PDB entry 7X83 | electron microscopy, 3.40 A resolution | chains B and A of the 3 polymer chains in the assembly

[Chain B (and A)]
Name: Transmembrane protein 106B
Source organism: Homo sapiens
Notes: chain A of this document is another copy of the same molecule, construct and numbering; everything in this record applies to it too
Reference sequence: Q9NUM4 (T106B_HUMAN); numbering as in UniProt (aligned over 1-274)
Sequence (274 residues; numbered 1 to 274; the number before each row is that of its first residue):
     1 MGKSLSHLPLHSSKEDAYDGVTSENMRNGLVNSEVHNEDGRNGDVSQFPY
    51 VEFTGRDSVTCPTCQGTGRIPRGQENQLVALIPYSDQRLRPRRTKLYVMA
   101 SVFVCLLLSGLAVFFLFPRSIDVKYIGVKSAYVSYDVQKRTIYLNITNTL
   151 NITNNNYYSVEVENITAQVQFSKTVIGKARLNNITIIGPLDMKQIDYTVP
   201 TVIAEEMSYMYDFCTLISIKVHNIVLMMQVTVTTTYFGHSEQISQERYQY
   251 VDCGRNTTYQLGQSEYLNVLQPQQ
Not modelled in the structure: 1-119, 255-274
Disulfides: C214-C253
Swiss-Prot annotation at these positions:
  - modified residue: S33 (Phosphoserine)
  - lipidation: G2 (N-myristoyl glycine)
  - glycosylation (N-linked (GlcNAc...) asparagine): N145, N151, N164, N183, N256
  - natural variant: D252 (D252N: In HLD16)
  - mutagenesis: M210 to F213 (Highly decreased number of infected cells by SARS-CoV-2. No effect on infection with HCoV-229E), M210 (M210A: Decreased number of infected cells by SARS-CoV-2. No effect on infection with HCoV-229E), F213 (F213A: Decreased number of infected cells by SARS-CoV-2. No effect on infection with HCoV-229E)
From the paper describing this entry:
  - contacts within the chain: K129-D136
  - post-translational modification sites: N145, N151, N164, N183
  - conformationally variable residues: T174 to I186

[Chain B / chain A interface]
Residue-residue contacts - 296 pairs, chain B then chain A:
  S120(B) - S120(A)  hydrogen bond (backbone-backbone)
  I121(B) - S120(A)
  I121(B) - I121(A)
  D122(B) - I121(A)  hydrogen bond (backbone-backbone)
  D122(B) - D122(A)
  D122(B) - V123(A)  hydrogen bond (backbone-backbone)
  V123(B) - V123(A)
  K124(B) - V123(A)  hydrogen bond (backbone-backbone)
  K124(B) - K124(A)
  K124(B) - Y125(A)  hydrogen bond (backbone-backbone)
  Y125(B) - Y125(A)
  I126(B) - Y125(A)  hydrogen bond (backbone-backbone)
  I126(B) - I126(A)
  I126(B) - G127(A)  hydrogen bond (backbone-backbone)
  G127(B) - G127(A)
  V128(B) - I126(A)
  V128(B) - G127(A)
  V128(B) - V128(A)  hydrogen bond (backbone-backbone)
  V128(B) - K129(A)  hydrogen bond (backbone-backbone)
  K129(B) - K129(A)
  S130(B) - K129(A)  hydrogen bond (backbone-backbone)
  S130(B) - S130(A)
  S130(B) - A131(A)  hydrogen bond (backbone-backbone)
  A131(B) - A131(A)
  A131(B) - Y132(A)
  Y132(B) - A131(A)
  Y132(B) - Y132(A)  hydrogen bond (backbone-backbone)
  V133(B) - Y132(A)  hydrogen bond (backbone-backbone)
  V133(B) - V133(A)
  V133(B) - S134(A)  hydrogen bond (backbone-backbone)
  S134(B) - S134(A)
  Y135(B) - S134(A)  hydrogen bond (backbone-backbone)
  Y135(B) - Y135(A)
  Y135(B) - D136(A)  hydrogen bond (backbone-backbone)
  D136(B) - D136(A)
  V137(B) - D136(A)  hydrogen bond (backbone-backbone)
  V137(B) - V137(A)
  V137(B) - Q138(A)  hydrogen bond (backbone-backbone)
  Q138(B) - D136(A)  hydrogen bond
  Q138(B) - Q138(A)  hydrogen bond
  K139(B) - Q138(A)  hydrogen bond (backbone-backbone)
  K139(B) - K139(A)  hydrogen bond (backbone-backbone)
  R140(B) - K139(A)  hydrogen bond (backbone-backbone)
  R140(B) - R140(A)  hydrogen bond (backbone-backbone)
  T141(B) - R140(A)
  T141(B) - T141(A)  hydrogen bond (backbone-side chain)
  T141(B) - I142(A)  hydrogen bond (backbone-backbone)
  I142(B) - I142(A)
  Y143(B) - I142(A)  hydrogen bond (backbone-backbone)
  Y143(B) - Y143(A)
  Y143(B) - L144(A)  hydrogen bond (backbone-backbone)
  L144(B) - L144(A)  hydrophobic
  N145(B) - L144(A)  hydrogen bond (backbone-backbone)
  N145(B) - N145(A)  hydrogen bond (backbone-side chain)
  I146(B) - I146(A)
  I146(B) - T147(A)  hydrogen bond (backbone-backbone)
  T147(B) - T147(A)
  N148(B) - T147(A)  hydrogen bond (backbone-backbone)
  N148(B) - N148(A)  hydrogen bond
  N148(B) - T149(A)  hydrogen bond (backbone-backbone)
  T149(B) - T149(A)
  L150(B) - T149(A)  hydrogen bond (backbone-backbone)
  L150(B) - L150(A)
  L150(B) - N151(A)  hydrogen bond (backbone-backbone)
  N151(B) - N151(A)
  I152(B) - N151(A)  hydrogen bond (backbone-backbone)
  I152(B) - I152(A)
  I152(B) - T153(A)
  T153(B) - T153(A)
  N154(B) - Y132(A)  hydrogen bond
  N154(B) - T153(A)  hydrogen bond (backbone-backbone)
  N154(B) - N154(A)
  N154(B) - N155(A)  hydrogen bond (backbone-backbone)
  N155(B) - T153(A)
  N155(B) - N155(A)  hydrogen bond
  N156(B) - N155(A)  hydrogen bond (backbone-backbone)
  N156(B) - N156(A)  hydrogen bond
  N156(B) - Y157(A)  hydrogen bond (backbone-backbone)
  Y157(B) - Y157(A)  hydrophobic
  Y158(B) - I121(A)  hydrophobic
  Y158(B) - Y157(A)  hydrogen bond (backbone-backbone)
  Y158(B) - Y158(A)  hydrophobic
  Y158(B) - S159(A)  hydrogen bond (backbone-backbone)
  S159(B) - S159(A)
  V160(B) - I121(A)  hydrophobic
  V160(B) - S159(A)  hydrogen bond (backbone-backbone)
  V160(B) - V160(A)  hydrophobic
  V160(B) - E161(A)  hydrogen bond (backbone-backbone)
  E161(B) - E161(A)
  E161(B) - V162(A)
  V162(B) - V162(A)
  E163(B) - V162(A)  hydrogen bond (backbone-backbone)
  E163(B) - E163(A)
  E163(B) - N164(A)  hydrogen bond (backbone-backbone)
  N164(B) - N164(A)
  I165(B) - N164(A)  hydrogen bond (backbone-backbone)
  I165(B) - I165(A)
  I165(B) - T166(A)  hydrogen bond (backbone-backbone)
  T166(B) - T166(A)
  A167(B) - T166(A)  hydrogen bond (backbone-backbone)
  A167(B) - A167(A)
  A167(B) - Q168(A)  hydrogen bond (backbone-backbone)
  Q168(B) - Q168(A)
  V169(B) - Q168(A)  hydrogen bond (backbone-backbone)
  V169(B) - V169(A)
  V169(B) - Q170(A)  hydrogen bond (backbone-backbone)
  Q170(B) - Q170(A)  hydrogen bond
  F171(B) - Q170(A)  hydrogen bond (backbone-backbone)
  F171(B) - F171(A)
  F171(B) - T185(A)
  S172(B) - F171(A)
  S172(B) - S172(A)
  S172(B) - K173(A)  hydrogen bond (backbone-backbone)
  K173(B) - K173(A)
  T174(B) - K173(A)  hydrogen bond (backbone-backbone)
  T174(B) - T174(A)
  V175(B) - T174(A)
  V175(B) - V175(A)
  V175(B) - I176(A)  hydrogen bond (backbone-backbone)
  I176(B) - I176(A)
  G177(B) - I176(A)  hydrogen bond (backbone-backbone)
  G177(B) - G177(A)
  K178(B) - G177(A)  hydrogen bond (backbone-backbone)
  K178(B) - K178(A)
  A179(B) - A179(A)
  A179(B) - R180(A)  hydrogen bond (backbone-backbone)
  R180(B) - R180(A)
  L181(B) - R180(A)  hydrogen bond (backbone-backbone)
  L181(B) - L181(A)  hydrophobic
  L181(B) - N182(A)  hydrogen bond (backbone-backbone)
  N182(B) - N182(A)
  N183(B) - N182(A)  hydrogen bond (backbone-backbone)
  N183(B) - N183(A)  hydrogen bond
  I184(B) - N183(A)  hydrogen bond (backbone-backbone)
  I184(B) - I184(A)
  T185(B) - I184(A)  hydrogen bond (backbone-backbone)
  T185(B) - T185(A)
  T185(B) - I186(A)  hydrogen bond (backbone-backbone)
  I186(B) - I186(A)
  I187(B) - I186(A)  hydrogen bond (backbone-backbone)
  I187(B) - I187(A)
  I187(B) - G188(A)  hydrogen bond (backbone-backbone)
  P189(B) - P189(A)
  L190(B) - P189(A)  hydrogen bond (backbone-backbone)
  L190(B) - L190(A)
  L190(B) - D191(A)  hydrogen bond (backbone-backbone)
  D191(B) - D191(A)
  M192(B) - D191(A)  hydrogen bond (backbone-backbone)
  M192(B) - M192(A)
  M192(B) - K193(A)  hydrogen bond (backbone-backbone)
  K193(B) - K193(A)
  Q194(B) - K193(A)  hydrogen bond (backbone-backbone)
  Q194(B) - Q194(A)
  I195(B) - Q194(A)  hydrogen bond (backbone-backbone)
  I195(B) - I195(A)
  I195(B) - D196(A)  hydrogen bond (backbone-backbone)
  D196(B) - D196(A)
  Y197(B) - D196(A)
  Y197(B) - Y197(A)
  Y197(B) - T198(A)  hydrogen bond (backbone-backbone)
  T198(B) - T198(A)
  V199(B) - T198(A)  hydrogen bond (backbone-backbone)
  V199(B) - V199(A)
  V199(B) - P200(A)
  P200(B) - P200(A)
  T201(B) - P200(A)  hydrogen bond (backbone-backbone)
  T201(B) - T201(A)
  T201(B) - V202(A)  hydrogen bond (backbone-backbone)
  V202(B) - V202(A)
  I203(B) - V202(A)  hydrogen bond (backbone-backbone)
  I203(B) - I203(A)
  I203(B) - A204(A)  hydrogen bond (backbone-backbone)
  A204(B) - A204(A)  hydrogen bond (backbone-backbone)
  A204(B) - E205(A)  hydrogen bond (backbone-backbone)
  E205(B) - E205(A)
  E206(B) - E205(A)  hydrogen bond (backbone-backbone)
  E206(B) - E206(A)
  E206(B) - M207(A)  hydrogen bond (backbone-backbone)
  M207(B) - M207(A)  hydrophobic
  S208(B) - M207(A)  hydrogen bond (backbone-backbone)
  S208(B) - S208(A)
  S208(B) - Y209(A)  hydrogen bond (backbone-backbone)
  Y209(B) - M207(A)
  Y209(B) - Y209(A)
  M210(B) - Y209(A)  hydrogen bond (backbone-backbone)
  M210(B) - M210(A)  hydrophobic
  M210(B) - Y211(A)  hydrogen bond (backbone-backbone)
  Y211(B) - Y211(A)
  D212(B) - Y211(A)  hydrogen bond (backbone-backbone)
  D212(B) - D212(A)
  D212(B) - F213(A)  hydrogen bond (backbone-backbone)
  D212(B) - I217(A)
  F213(B) - F213(A)
  C214(B) - F213(A)  hydrogen bond (backbone-backbone)
  C214(B) - C214(A)
  T215(B) - T215(A)  hydrogen bond (backbone-side chain)
  T215(B) - L216(A)  hydrogen bond (backbone-backbone)
  L216(B) - L216(A)
  I217(B) - L216(A)  hydrogen bond (backbone-backbone)
  I217(B) - I217(A)  hydrophobic
  I217(B) - S218(A)  hydrogen bond (backbone-backbone)
  S218(B) - S218(A)
  I219(B) - S218(A)  hydrogen bond (backbone-backbone)
  I219(B) - I219(A)
  I219(B) - K220(A)  hydrogen bond (backbone-backbone)
  K220(B) - K220(A)
  V221(B) - S218(A)
  V221(B) - V221(A)  hydrophobic
  H222(B) - Y197(A)
  H222(B) - V199(A)
  H222(B) - V221(A)  hydrogen bond (backbone-backbone)
  H222(B) - H222(A)
  H222(B) - N223(A)  hydrogen bond (backbone-backbone)
  N223(B) - N223(A)  hydrogen bond
  I224(B) - I195(A)  hydrophobic
  I224(B) - Y197(A)
  I224(B) - N223(A)  hydrogen bond (backbone-backbone)
  I224(B) - I224(A)
  I224(B) - V225(A)  hydrogen bond (backbone-backbone)
  V225(B) - V225(A)
  L226(B) - Q194(A)
  L226(B) - I195(A)  hydrophobic
  L226(B) - V225(A)  hydrogen bond (backbone-backbone)
  L226(B) - L226(A)
  L226(B) - M227(A)  hydrogen bond (backbone-backbone)
  M227(B) - M227(A)
  M228(B) - M192(A)  hydrophobic
  M228(B) - Q194(A)  hydrogen bond
  M228(B) - M227(A)  hydrogen bond (backbone-backbone)
  M228(B) - M228(A)
  M228(B) - Q229(A)  hydrogen bond (backbone-backbone)
  Q229(B) - Q229(A)  hydrogen bond
  Q229(B) - V230(A)  hydrogen bond (backbone-backbone)
  Q229(B) - S240(A)
  V230(B) - V230(A)
  T231(B) - M192(A)
  T231(B) - V230(A)  hydrogen bond (backbone-backbone)
  V232(B) - I187(A)  hydrophobic
  V232(B) - L190(A)  hydrophobic
  V232(B) - M192(A)  hydrophobic
  V232(B) - T231(A)
  V232(B) - V232(A)
  V232(B) - T233(A)  hydrogen bond (backbone-backbone)
  T233(B) - T233(A)
  T234(B) - F171(A)
  T234(B) - T234(A)
  T234(B) - T235(A)  hydrogen bond (backbone-backbone)
  T235(B) - V169(A)
  T235(B) - T235(A)
  T235(B) - Y236(A)  hydrogen bond (backbone-backbone)
  Y236(B) - Y236(A)  hydrophobic
  Y236(B) - S240(A)
  F237(B) - I165(A)  hydrophobic
  F237(B) - A167(A)  hydrophobic
  F237(B) - V169(A)  hydrophobic
  F237(B) - Y236(A)  hydrogen bond (backbone-backbone)
  F237(B) - F237(A)  hydrophobic
  F237(B) - G238(A)
  G238(B) - E163(A)
  G238(B) - G238(A)
  H239(B) - E161(A)  salt bridge
  H239(B) - E163(A)
  H239(B) - G238(A)
  H239(B) - H239(A)
  H239(B) - S240(A)  hydrogen bond (backbone-backbone)
  S240(B) - S240(A)
  E241(B) - S240(A)  hydrogen bond (backbone-backbone)
  E241(B) - E241(A)
  E241(B) - Q242(A)  hydrogen bond (backbone-backbone)
  Q242(B) - Q242(A)  hydrogen bond
  I243(B) - Q242(A)  hydrogen bond (backbone-backbone)
  I243(B) - I243(A)
  I243(B) - S244(A)  hydrogen bond (backbone-backbone)
  S244(B) - S244(A)
  Q245(B) - Y125(A)
  Q245(B) - S244(A)  hydrogen bond (backbone-backbone)
  Q245(B) - Q245(A)  hydrogen bond
  Q245(B) - E246(A)
  E246(B) - Y125(A)
  E246(B) - E246(A)
  R247(B) - E246(A)  hydrogen bond (backbone-backbone)
  R247(B) - R247(A)
  Y248(B) - G127(A)
  Y248(B) - R247(A)  hydrogen bond (backbone-backbone)
  Y248(B) - Y248(A)
  Y248(B) - Q249(A)  hydrogen bond (backbone-backbone)
  Q249(B) - Q249(A)  hydrogen bond
  Y250(B) - Q249(A)  hydrogen bond (backbone-backbone)
  Y250(B) - Y250(A)  hydrophobic
  Y250(B) - V251(A)  hydrogen bond (backbone-backbone)
  V251(B) - V251(A)
  D252(B) - V251(A)  hydrogen bond (backbone-backbone)
  D252(B) - D252(A)
  D252(B) - C253(A)  hydrogen bond (backbone-backbone)
  C253(B) - C253(A)
  G254(B) - C253(A)  hydrogen bond (backbone-backbone)
Also at the interface, not in a pair above, chain B (135 interface residues in all): G188
Also at the interface, not in a pair above, chain A (135 interface residues in all): G254

[In short]
The chain B/chain A interface involves 135 residues from each chain, with 137 hydrogen bonds and 1 salt
bridge. Polar contacts include H239(B)-E161(A), Q138(B)-D136(A) and Q138(B)-Q138(A). UniProt lists 4
mutagenesis sites on chain B. The paper reports modification sites N145(B), N151(B) and N164(B) among others;
conformational variability at T174(B).
Chain B and chain A are both Transmembrane protein 106B (Homo sapiens); the structure, Cryo-EM structure of
the TMEM106B fibril from normal elder, was determined by electron microscopy together with 7X84 from the same
study.
